Entry 8GO9 (electron microscopy, 3.35 A resolution); this record covers chains A and D of the 8 polymer chains in the assembly.

Chain A:
Molecule: Beta-arrestin-2
Source organism: Bos taurus
Reference sequence: P32120 (ARRB2_BOVIN); residue numbers follow UniProt; this construct covers 1-420
Amino-acid sequence (420 residues; row label = number of the first residue in the row):
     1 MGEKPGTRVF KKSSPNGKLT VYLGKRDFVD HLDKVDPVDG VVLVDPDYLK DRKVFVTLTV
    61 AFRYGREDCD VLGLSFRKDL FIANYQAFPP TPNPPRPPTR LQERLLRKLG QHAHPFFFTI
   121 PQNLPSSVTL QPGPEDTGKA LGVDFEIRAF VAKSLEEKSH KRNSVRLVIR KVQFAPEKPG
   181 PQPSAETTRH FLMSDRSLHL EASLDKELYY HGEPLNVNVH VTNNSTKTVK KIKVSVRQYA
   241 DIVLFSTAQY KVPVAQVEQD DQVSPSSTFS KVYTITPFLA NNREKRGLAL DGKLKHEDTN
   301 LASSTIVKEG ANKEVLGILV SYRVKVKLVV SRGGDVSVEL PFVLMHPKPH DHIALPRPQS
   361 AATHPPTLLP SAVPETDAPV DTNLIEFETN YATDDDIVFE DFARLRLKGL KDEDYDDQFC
Disordered / not traced: 1-4, 351-391, 409-420
Differences from the reference sequence: engineered mutation Gly-17 (Cys in P32120), Val-60 (Cys in P32120), Cys-69 (Leu in P32120), Ser-126 (Cys in P32120), Leu-141 (Cys in P32120), Val-151 (Cys in P32120), Val-243 (Cys in P32120), Val-252 (Cys in P32120), Ser-270 (Cys in P32120), Phe-278 (Leu in P32120), Ala-280 (Ser in P32120)
Curated features (UniProtKB/Swiss-Prot):
  - motif: Asp-396 to Arg-406 ([DE]-X(1,2)-F-X-X-[FL]-X-X-X-R motif)
  - modified residue: Tyr-48 (Phosphotyrosine), Pro-176 (Hydroxyproline), Pro-181 (Hydroxyproline), Ser-360 (Phosphoserine), Thr-393 (Phosphothreonine)
  - mutagenesis: Lys-233 (K233Q: Abolishes phosphoinositide binding and ADRB2 internalization; when associated with Q-237 and Q-251), Arg-237 (R237Q: Abolishes phosphoinositide binding and ADRB2 internalization; when associated with Q-233 and Q-251), Lys-251 (K251Q: Abolishes phosphoinositide binding and ADRB2 internalization; when associated with Q-233 and Q-237), Lys-285 to Arg-286 (Lowers self-association; impairs interaction with ADRB2, MAPK1 and MAPK3; no effect on interaction with MAPK10), Lys-295 (K295A: Impairs interaction with ADRB2, MAPK1 AND MAPK3; no effect on interaction with MAPK10), Leu-384 to Ile-385 (Greatly reduces interaction with clathrin; when associated with A-387), Glu-386 (E386K: Abolishes interaction with clathrin; when associated with K-377), Phe-387 (F387A: Greatly reduces interaction with clathrin; when associated with 384-A-A-385), Glu-388 (E388K: Abolishes interaction with clathrin; when associated with K-375)
From the paper describing this entry:
  - conformationally variable residues: Tyr-391 to Lys-408

Chain D:
Molecule: Fab30 Heavy Chain
Source organism: Mus musculus
Amino-acid sequence (237 residues; row label = number of the first residue in the row):
     1 EISEVQLVES GGGLVQPGGS LRLSCAASGF NVYSSSIHWV RQAPGKGLEW VASISSYYGY
    61 TYYADSVKGR FTISADTSKN TAYLQMNSLR AEDTAVYYCA RSRQFWYSGL DYWGQGTLVT
   121 VSSASTKGPS VFPLAPSSKS TSGGTAALGC LVKDYFPEPV TVSWNSGALT SGVHTFPAVL
   181 QSSGLYSLSS VVTVPSSSLG TQTYICNVNH KPSNTKVDKK VEPKSCDKTH HHHHHHH
Disordered / not traced: 1-4, 137-145, 198-205, 224-237
Cystine bridges: Cys-25/Cys-99, Cys-150/Cys-206

Chain A / chain D interface:
Residue-residue contacts (21; chain A residue first):
  His-211(A) with Phe-105(D)
  Gly-212(A) with Tyr-33(D)
  Pro-214(A) with Asn-31(D)
  Thr-276(A) with Tyr-33(D)
  Pro-277(A) with Tyr-57(D)
  Phe-278(A) with Tyr-33(D); Tyr-57(D), hydrophobic
  Leu-279(A) with Tyr-57(D); Tyr-58(D), hydrophobic
  Ala-280(A) with Ser-56(D); Tyr-57(D), hydrogen bond (backbone-backbone)
  Arg-283(A) with Tyr-58(D); Tyr-60(D), hydrogen bond
  Asp-298(A) with Tyr-60(D)
  Thr-299(A) with Tyr-58(D)
  Asn-300(A) with Tyr-57(D); Tyr-58(D); Phe-105(D)
  Leu-301(A) with Tyr-57(D)
  His-346(A) with Phe-105(D); Trp-106(D)
Interface residues without a listed pair, chain A (15 interface residues in all): Glu-213
Interface residues without a listed pair, chain D (10 interface residues in all): Ser-34, Gly-59

Overview:
15 residues of chain A and 10 residues of chain D are in contact; the contacts include 2 hydrogen bonds. Polar
contacts include Arg-283(A)/Tyr-60(D) and Ala-280(A)/Tyr-57(D). UniProt lists 11 mutagenesis sites on chain A.
From the paper: conformational variability at Tyr-391(A).
Here chain A is Beta-arrestin-2 (Bos taurus) and chain D is Fab30 Heavy Chain (Mus musculus). Entry 8GO9
(Structure of beta-arrestin2 in complex with a phosphopeptide corresponding to the human Atypical chemokine
receptor 2 ...) was determined by electron microscopy together with 8J8R, 8J8V, 8J8Z, 8J97, 8J9K and 8JAF from
the same study.
